PDB entry 4CKT | X-ray diffraction, 3.00 A resolution | chains B and D

[Chain B]
Molecule: PIH1 domain-containing protein 1
From: Mus musculus
UniProt: Q9CQJ2 (PIHD1_MOUSE); residues 1-200 here = UniProt positions 1-200
Sequence (200 residues; numbered 1 to 200; the number before each row is that of its first residue):
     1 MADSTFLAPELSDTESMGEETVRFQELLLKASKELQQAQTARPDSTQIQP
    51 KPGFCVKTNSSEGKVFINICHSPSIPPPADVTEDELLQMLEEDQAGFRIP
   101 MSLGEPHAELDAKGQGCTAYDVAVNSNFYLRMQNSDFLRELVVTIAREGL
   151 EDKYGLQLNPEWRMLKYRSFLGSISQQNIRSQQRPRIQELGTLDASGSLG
Unresolved in the structure: 1-47, 180-200
Modified positions: Mse1, Mse17 (selenomethionine); Mse89, Mse101, Mse132, Mse164 (selenomethionine; parent Met)
Swiss-Prot annotation at these positions:
  - site (Interacts with TELO2): Lys57, Lys64, Lys113
  - modified residue (Phosphoserine): Ser12, Ser16, Ser173
  - mutagenesis: Lys57 (K57E: Abolishes binding to TELO2-phosphopeptide), Lys64 (K64E: Abolishes binding to TELO2-phosphopeptide), Lys153 (K153E: No effect on binding to TELO2-phosphopeptide)
What the authors report for this chain:
  - mutagenesis - K153E: unchanged binding to Telomere length regulation protein TEL2 homolog (chain D)

[Chain D]
Molecule: Telomere length regulation protein TEL2 homolog
UniProt: Q9DC40 (TELO2_MOUSE); residues 6-13 here correspond to UniProt positions 489-496 (UniProt number = residue number + 483)
Sequence (9 residues; row label = number of the first residue in the row; note: 82 numbers in that range are skipped by the numbering (no residue carries them; nothing is unmodelled there)):
     6 ELDSDDEF
    96 S
Unresolved in the structure: 13
Modified positions: Ser9 (phosphoserine; SEP)
Swiss-Prot annotation at these positions:
  - site (Interaction with PIH1D1): Asp8, Ser9, Asp10
  - modified residue: Ser9 (Phosphoserine)
What the authors report for this chain:
  - post-translational modification sites: Ser9
  - mutagenesis - S9T (K_D_ = 45.7 uM): decreased binding to PIH1 domain-containing protein 1 (chain B)

[Chain B / chain D interface]
Contacting residue pairs (14):
  Lys64(B) with Ser9(D); Asp10(D), salt bridge
  Phe66(B) with Asp10(D)
  Asp111(B) with Asp10(D)
  Ala112(B) with Ser9(D); Asp10(D)
  Lys113(B) with Ser9(D)
  Leu165(B) with Asp10(D); Asp11(D)
  Lys166(B) with Asp11(D), hydrogen bond (backbone-side chain)
  Tyr167(B) with Leu7(D), hydrophobic; Asp11(D), hydrogen bond (backbone-side chain)
  Arg168(B) with Asp10(D), hydrogen bond (side chain-backbone); Asp11(D), hydrogen bond (backbone-side chain)
Interface residues without a listed pair, chain D (6 interface residues in all): Asp8, Glu12
The authors on this interface:
  - hot spots on chain B (mutagenesis) - K57E, K64E: abolished binding to Telomere length regulation protein TEL2 homolog (chain D)

[Overview]
9 residues of chain B face 6 of chain D across their interface, with 4 hydrogen bonds and 1 salt bridge. Polar
pairs include Lys64(B)-Asp10(D), Lys166(B)-Asp11(D) and Tyr167(B)-Asp11(D). From the paper: K57E and K64E of
chain B abolish binding to Telomere length regulation protein TEL2 homolog (chain D); a modification site at
Ser9(D); 4 substitutions were tested in all.
Here chain B is PIH1 domain-containing protein 1 (Mus musculus) and chain D is Telomere length regulation
protein TEL2 homolog. Entry 4CKT (PIH1 N-terminal domain) was determined by X-ray diffraction, deposited
together with 4CGU, 4CGV, 4CGW and 4CSE.
